PDB entry 3QD6 | X-ray diffraction, 3.50 A resolution | chains C and S of the 5 polymer chains in the assembly

# Chain C
Name: CD40 ligand
From: Homo sapiens
Notes: fragment: secreted form, soluble form
UniProtKB: P29965 (CD40L_HUMAN); residue numbers follow UniProt; this construct covers 116-261
Chain sequence (149 residues; numbered 113 to 261; the number before each row is that of its first residue):
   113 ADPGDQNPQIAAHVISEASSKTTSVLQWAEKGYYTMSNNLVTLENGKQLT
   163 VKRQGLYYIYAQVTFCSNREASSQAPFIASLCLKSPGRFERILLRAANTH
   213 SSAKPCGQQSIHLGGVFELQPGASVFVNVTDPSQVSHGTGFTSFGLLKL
Not modelled in the structure: 113-118, 180-187
Disulfides: C178-C218
Covalent attachments: N-acetylglucosamine (NAG) linked to N240
Construct notes: expression tag (113-115)
Swiss-Prot annotation at these positions:
  - glycosylation: N240 (N-linked (GlcNAc...) (complex) asparagine)
  - natural variant: G116 (G116R: In HIGM1; G116S: In HIGM1), A123 (A123E: In HIGM1), H125 (H125R: In HIGM1), V126 (V126A: In HIGM1; V126D: In HIGM1), S128 to E129 (sequence variant, change not given here; In HIGM1), W140 (W140C: In HIGM1; W140G: In HIGM1; W140R: In HIGM1), K143 (K143T: In HIGM1), G144 (G144E: In HIGM1), T147 (T147N: In HIGM1), L155 (L155P: In HIGM1), Y170 (Y170C: In HIGM1), A173 (A173D: In HIGM1), 14 further natural variant entries in UniProt
  - mutagenesis: Y170 (Y170E: Decreases ITGA5:ITGB1 binding, B-cell activation, activation of NF-kappa-B signaling, and anti-apoptotic signaling; in soluble form. Slightly decreases CD40 binding; in soluble form), H224 (H224E: Decreases ITGA5:ITGB1 binding, B-cell activation, activation of NF-kappa-B signaling, and anti-apoptotic signaling; when associated with E-226 in soluble form. No effect on CD40 binding ...), G226 (G226E: Decreases ITGA5:ITGB1 binding, B-cell activation, activation of NF-kappa-B signaling, and anti-apoptotic signaling; when associated with E-224 in soluble form. No effect on CD40 binding ...), G252 (G252E: Decreases ITGA5:ITGB1 binding, B-cell activation, activation of NF-kappa-B signaling, and anti-apoptotic signaling; in soluble form. No effect on CD40 binding; in soluble form)
Reported in the primary citation:
  - mutagenesis - T134W: abolished binding to Tumor necrosis factor receptor superfamily member 5 (chain S)
  - mutagenesis - S132W: unchanged binding to Tumor necrosis factor receptor superfamily member 5 (chain S)
  - mutagenesis - S132W: decreased signaling (NF-kappaB activity)
  - mutagenesis - E129G, S132W, T134W, E142G: abolished signaling
  - mutagenesis - S132W: abolished signaling in response to phosphorylation of p38 and ERK
  - mutagenesis - S132W: unchanged signaling in response to phosphorylation of JNK

# Chain S
Name: Tumor necrosis factor receptor superfamily member 5
From: Homo sapiens
Notes: fragment: extracellular domain
UniProtKB: P25942 (TNR5_HUMAN); numbering as in UniProt (aligned over 21-190)
Chain sequence (177 residues; each row starts with the number of its first residue):
    21 EPPTACREKQYLINSQCCSLCQPGQKLVSDCTEFTETECLPCGESEFLDT
    71 WNRETHCHQHKYCDPNLGLRVQQKGTSETDTICTCEEGWHCTSEACESCV
   121 LHRSCSPGFGVKQIATGVSDTICEPCPVGFFSNVSSAFEKCHPWTSCETK
   171 DLVVQQAGTNKTDVVCGPQDSGRLVPR
Not modelled in the structure: 126-131, 146-197
Disulfides: C26-C37, C38-C51, C41-C59, C62-C77, C83-C103, C105-C119, C111-C116, C125-C143
Construct notes: expression tag (191-197)

# Interface between chain C and chain S
Contacting residue pairs (24; chain C residue first):
  I127(C) - Q79(S)
  E129(C) - S65(S)
  A130(C) - Y82(S)  hydrophobic
  K143(C) - S65(S)
  K143(C) - E66(S)
  K143(C) - Q79(S)
  G144(C) - E66(S)
  G144(C) - H76(S)
  G144(C) - C77(S)
  Y145(C) - H76(S)
  Y146(C) - H76(S)  hydrogen bond (backbone-side chain)
  C178(C) - N86(S)
  P217(C) - N86(S)
  P217(C) - L87(S)
  P217(C) - C119(S)
  C218(C) - N86(S)
  C218(C) - L87(S)  hydrophobic
  S245(C) - N86(S)
  Q246(C) - N86(S)  hydrogen bond (backbone-side chain)
  S248(C) - D84(S)  hydrogen bond
  H249(C) - Q79(S)
  H249(C) - Y82(S)
  G250(C) - Y82(S)
  T251(C) - Q79(S)  hydrogen bond
Also at the interface, not in a pair above, chain C (18 interface residues in all): Q220, G252
Also at the interface, not in a pair above, chain S (12 interface residues in all): E64, W109
The authors on this interface:
  - hot spots on chain C (mutagenesis) - E129G: abolished binding to Tumor necrosis factor receptor superfamily member 5 (chain S)

# Overview
18 residues of chain C and 12 residues of chain S are in contact, with 4 hydrogen bonds. Polar pairs include
Y146(C)-H76(S), Q246(C)-N86(S) and S248(C)-D84(S). The paper reports that E129G, S132W and T134W of chain C,
among others, abolish signaling; T134W and E129G of chain C abolish binding to Tumor necrosis factor receptor
superfamily member 5 (chain S).
Here chain C is CD40 ligand and chain S is Tumor necrosis factor receptor superfamily member 5, both from Homo
sapiens. Entry 3QD6 (Crystal structure of the CD40 and CD154 (CD40L) complex) was determined by X-ray
diffraction.
